Entry 6KBU (X-ray diffraction, 2.10 A resolution); this record covers chain B.

== Chain B ==
Name: SOS response-associated protein
Organism: Escherichia coli
Notes: EC 3.4.-.-
Reference sequence: A0A2S5ZH06 (A0A2S5ZH06_ECOLX); residues 2-222 here = UniProt positions 2-222
Sequence (246 residues; numbered -23 to 222; the number before each row is that of its first residue; numbers below 1 keep their minus sign (Met-23 is residue -23)):
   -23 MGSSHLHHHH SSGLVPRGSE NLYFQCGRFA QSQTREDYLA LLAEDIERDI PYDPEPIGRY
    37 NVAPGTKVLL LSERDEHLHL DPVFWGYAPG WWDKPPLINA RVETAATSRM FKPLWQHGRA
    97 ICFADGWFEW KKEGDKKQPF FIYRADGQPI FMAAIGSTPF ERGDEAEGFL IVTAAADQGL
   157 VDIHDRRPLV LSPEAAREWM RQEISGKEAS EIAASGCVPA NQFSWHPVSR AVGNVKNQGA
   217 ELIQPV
Disordered / not traced: -23 to 1, 66-68, 109-112
Construct notes: initiating methionine (-23); expression tag (-22 to 1)
From the paper describing this entry:
  - mutagenesis - W67A, W68A, R77A, T149A, R162A: abolished binding to ssDNA
  - mutagenesis - C2A, R4A, P40G, K70A (Kd of 4.0 uM), N75A, T80A, S84A, R85A (Kd of 16.9 uM), W106A: decreased binding to ssDNA
  - mutagenesis - H160A (Kd of 1.4 uM): increased binding to ssDNA
  - mutagenesis - K113A (Kd of 2.1 uM): unchanged binding to ssDNA
  - mutagenesis - E105A (Kd of 0.12 uM): increased binding to native ssDNA
  - mutagenesis - E105A (Kd of 0.07 uM): increased binding to ssDNA containing a THF AP site
  - mutagenesis - C2A: abolished catalytic activity
  - mutagenesis - E105A, T149A: decreased catalytic activity
  - mutagenesis - H160A: increased catalytic activity
  - mutagenesis - H160A: increased binding to AP site
  - catalytic residues: Cys2, Asn75 (proposed by the authors, not directly observed)

== Overview ==
The paper reports catalytic residues Cys2 and Asn75; C2A, R4A and P40G, among others, reduce binding to ssDNA;
17 substitutions were tested in all.
Chain B is SOS response-associated protein (Escherichia coli); the structure, Crystal structure of yedK, was
determined by X-ray diffraction (same publication as 6KIJ, 6KBS, 6KBX, 6KBZ and 6KCQ).
